2G5H - chains A and C of the 3 polymer chains in the assembly; structure by X-ray diffraction, 2.50 A resolution.

Chain A:
Molecule: Glutamyl-tRNA(Gln) amidotransferase subunit A
From: Staphylococcus aureus
Notes: EC 6.3.5.-
UniProt: P63488 (GATA_STAAM); numbering as in UniProt (aligned over 1-485)
Sequence (485 residues; numbered 1 to 485; the number before each row is that of its first residue):
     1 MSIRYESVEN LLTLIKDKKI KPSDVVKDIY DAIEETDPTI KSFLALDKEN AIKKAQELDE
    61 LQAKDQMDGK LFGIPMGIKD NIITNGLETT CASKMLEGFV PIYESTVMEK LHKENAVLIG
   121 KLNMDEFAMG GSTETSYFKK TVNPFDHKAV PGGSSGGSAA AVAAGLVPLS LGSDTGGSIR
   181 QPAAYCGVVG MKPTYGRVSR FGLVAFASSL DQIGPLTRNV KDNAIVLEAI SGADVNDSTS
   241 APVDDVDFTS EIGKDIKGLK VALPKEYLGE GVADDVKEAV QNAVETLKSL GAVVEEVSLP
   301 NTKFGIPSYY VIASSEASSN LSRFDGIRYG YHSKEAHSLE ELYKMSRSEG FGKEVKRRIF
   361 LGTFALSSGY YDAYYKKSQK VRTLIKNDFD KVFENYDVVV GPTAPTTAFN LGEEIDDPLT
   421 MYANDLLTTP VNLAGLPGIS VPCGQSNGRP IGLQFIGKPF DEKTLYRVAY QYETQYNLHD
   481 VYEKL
Swiss-Prot annotation at these positions:
  - active site: Lys-79 (Charge relay system), Ser-154 (Charge relay system), Ser-178 (Acyl-ester intermediate)

Chain C:
Molecule: Aspartyl/glutamyl-tRNA(Asn/Gln) amidotransferase subunit C
From: Staphylococcus aureus
Notes: EC 6.3.5.-
UniProt: P68807 (GATC_STAAM); residue numbers follow UniProt; this construct covers 1-100
Sequence (100 residues; each row starts with the number of its first residue):
     1 MTKVTREEVE HIANLARLQI SPEETEEMAN TLESILDFAK QNDSADTEGV EPTYHVLDLQ
    61 NVLREDKAIK GIPQELALKN AKETEDGQFK VPTIMNEEDA
Unresolved in the structure: 1

Interface between chain A and chain C:
Pairs across the interface (94):
  Phe-99(A) with Asn-80(C)
  Val-100(A) with Asn-80(C), hydrogen bond (backbone-side chain)
  Ile-102(A) with Leu-76(C), hydrophobic
  Tyr-195(A) with Val-56(C), hydrophobic; Leu-57(C)
  Gly-196(A) with Leu-57(C)
  Ser-238(A) with Leu-59(C); Val-62(C)
  Thr-239(A) with Leu-57(C); Leu-59(C)
  Ser-240(A) with Leu-59(C)
  Ala-241(A) with Leu-57(C), hydrophobic
  Phe-304(A) with Gln-41(C); Asn-42(C); Ser-44(C); Ala-45(C), hydrophobic
  Ile-306(A) with Phe-38(C), hydrophobic
  Pro-307(A) with Phe-38(C); Asn-42(C)
  Ser-308(A) with Asn-42(C), hydrogen bond (backbone-side chain)
  Val-311(A) with Ala-39(C), hydrophobic
  Ile-327(A) with Ala-81(C); Phe-89(C); Val-91(C), hydrophobic
  Arg-328(A) with Asn-80(C); Ala-81(C), hydrogen bond (backbone-backbone); Phe-89(C)
  Tyr-329(A) with Asn-80(C)
  His-332(A) with Lys-82(C); Glu-83(C)
  His-337(A) with Pro-92(C); Ile-94(C)
  Ser-338(A) with Pro-92(C); Ile-94(C); Asp-99(C); Ala-100(C), hydrogen bond (side chain-backbone)
  Leu-339(A) with Pro-92(C); Ala-100(C), hydrogen bond (backbone-backbone)
  Glu-340(A) with Asp-99(C); Ala-100(C), hydrogen bond (backbone-backbone)
  Leu-342(A) with Val-91(C), hydrophobic; Pro-92(C)
  Tyr-343(A) with Arg-17(C)
  Lys-344(A) with Asn-14(C), hydrogen bond; Arg-17(C); Leu-18(C); Gln-19(C), hydrogen bond (backbone-backbone)
  Met-345(A) with Gln-19(C)
  Arg-347(A) with Ala-16(C), hydrogen bond (side chain-backbone); Arg-17(C), hydrogen bond (side chain-backbone); Leu-18(C)
  Ser-348(A) with Leu-18(C); Gln-19(C), hydrogen bond (side chain-backbone)
  Ile-359(A) with Ala-16(C), hydrophobic; Leu-18(C), hydrophobic
  Phe-360(A) with Val-9(C); Ile-12(C), hydrophobic; Ala-13(C), hydrophobic; Leu-18(C), hydrophobic; Met-28(C), hydrophobic; Leu-32(C), hydrophobic
  Leu-361(A) with Ile-35(C), hydrophobic
  Thr-363(A) with Ile-12(C); Leu-15(C); Ala-16(C)
  Phe-364(A) with Glu-8(C); Ile-12(C), hydrophobic; Leu-36(C), hydrophobic
  Tyr-370(A) with Glu-8(C)
  Tyr-374(A) with Leu-36(C), hydrophobic; Lys-40(C)
  Lys-376(A) with Pro-52(C)
  Lys-377(A) with Asn-42(C); Ala-45(C), hydrogen bond (side chain-backbone); Thr-47(C), hydrogen bond
  Ser-378(A) with Asn-42(C), hydrogen bond
  Gln-379(A) with Pro-52(C); Thr-53(C), hydrogen bond (backbone-backbone); Tyr-54(C)
  Lys-380(A) with Thr-47(C); Val-50(C); Pro-52(C)
  Val-381(A) with Asn-42(C)
  Arg-382(A) with Val-56(C)
  Thr-383(A) with Val-50(C); Glu-51(C), hydrogen bond (side chain-backbone); Pro-52(C); Thr-53(C), hydrogen bond
  Leu-384(A) with Asp-46(C); Thr-47(C)
  Leu-419(A) with Phe-38(C), hydrophobic
  Tyr-422(A) with Phe-38(C), hydrophobic
  Leu-433(A) with Val-56(C)
  Phe-460(A) with Leu-57(C), hydrophobic
Also at the interface, not in a pair above, chain A (59 interface residues in all): Ser-209, Pro-242, Tyr-310, Gly-330, Phe-351, Lys-356, Arg-357, Ser-367, Asn-432, Ala-434, Gly-435
Also at the interface, not in a pair above, chain C (48 interface residues in all): Glu-24, Asp-43, Ile-72, Lys-79, Glu-98

In short:
The interface between chain A and chain C involves 59 residues on one side and 48 on the other; the contacts
include 17 hydrogen bonds. Polar pairs include Val-100(A)/Asn-80(C), Ser-308(A)/Asn-42(C) and
Ser-338(A)/Ala-100(C). Curated annotation (UniProt) lists 3 active-site residues on chain A.
Chain A is Glutamyl-tRNA(Gln) amidotransferase subunit A and chain C is Aspartyl/glutamyl-tRNA(Asn/Gln)
amidotransferase subunit C, both from Staphylococcus aureus; the structure, Structure of tRNA-Dependent
Amidotransferase GatCAB, was determined by X-ray diffraction, deposited together with 2DF4, 2DQN, 2F2A and
2G5I.
